PDB entry 9F62 | electron microscopy, 5.44 A resolution (low resolution: residue-level contacts below are approximate; hydrogen-bond / salt-bridge calls are withheld) | chains 2A and 2B of the 214 polymer chains in the assembly

[Chain 2A]
Protein: Cytochrome c oxidase subunit 1
Organism: Chlamydomonas reinhardtii
Notes: EC 7.1.1.9
UniProtKB: P08681 (COX1_CHLRE); numbering as in UniProt (aligned over 1-505)
Sequence (505 residues; each row starts with the number of its first residue):
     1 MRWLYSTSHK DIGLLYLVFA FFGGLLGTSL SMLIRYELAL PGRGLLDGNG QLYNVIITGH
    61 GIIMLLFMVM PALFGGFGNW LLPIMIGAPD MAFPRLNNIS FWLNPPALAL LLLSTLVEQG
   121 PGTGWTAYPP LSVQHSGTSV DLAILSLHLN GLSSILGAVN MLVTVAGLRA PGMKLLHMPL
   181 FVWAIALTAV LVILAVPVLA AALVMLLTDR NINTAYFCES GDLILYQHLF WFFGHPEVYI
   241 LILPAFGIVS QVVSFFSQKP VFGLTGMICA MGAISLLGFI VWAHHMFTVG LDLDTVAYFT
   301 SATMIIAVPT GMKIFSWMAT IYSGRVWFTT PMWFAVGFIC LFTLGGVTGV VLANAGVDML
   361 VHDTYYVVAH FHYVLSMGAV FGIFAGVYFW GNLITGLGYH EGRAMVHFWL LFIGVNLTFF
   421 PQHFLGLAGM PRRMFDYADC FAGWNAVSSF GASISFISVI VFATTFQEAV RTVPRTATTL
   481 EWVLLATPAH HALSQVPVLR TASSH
Unresolved in the structure: 505
Ion coordination: Cu ion: His235, His284, His285; Mg2+: His362, Asp363; heme a Fe site 1 near His370 (its only coordinating residue here); heme a Fe site 2 near His372 (its only coordinating residue here)
Small-molecule neighbours:
  - heme a (HEA), molecule 1: Leu17, Ala20, Phe21, Gly24, Thr28, Ser31, Ile34, Arg35, Tyr53, Ile57, Thr58, His60, Gly61, Met64, Leu65, Met68, Val69, Ala72, Gly124, Trp125, Tyr365, Val368, Phe371, His372, Leu375, Ser376, Val380, Ile383, Phe384, Val387, Leu411, Val415, Thr418, Phe419, Gln422, Arg432, Arg433, Met434, Ser448, Ala452, Ser455, Val459
  - heme a (HEA), molecule 2: Trp125, Trp231, Val238, Tyr239, Ile242, His284, His285, Thr303, Ile306, Ala307, Thr310, Gly311, Ile314, Phe342, Thr343, Gly346, Val347, Gly349, Val350, Leu352, Ala353, Asp358, His362, Val367, His370, Phe371, Val374, Leu375, Arg432, Arg433
UniProt features mapped onto this chain:
  - binding site (Ca(2+)): Glu37, Gly42
  - binding site (Fe(II)-heme a): His60, His372
  - binding site (Cu cation): His235, Tyr239, His284, His285
  - binding site (O2): Tyr239
  - binding site (Mg(2+)): His362, Asp363
  - binding site (heme a3): His370
  - cross-link: His235 to Tyr239 (1'-histidyl-3'-tyrosine (His-Tyr))

[Chain 2B]
Protein: Cytochrome c oxidase polypeptide II
Organism: Chlamydomonas reinhardtii
UniProtKB: Q9AU05 (Q9AU05_CHLRE); residues -126 to 157 here correspond to UniProt positions 1-284 (UniProt number = residue number + 127)
Sequence (284 residues; numbered -126 to 157; the number before each row is that of its first residue; numbers below 1 keep their minus sign (Met-126 is residue -126)):
  -126 MLRQSGLSAN KLFCSNLLQS QQKEGNKLVW NAMLFSSKAE GSAVQQVVAS EGVAQAVPQF
   -66 SSEAAAALAA KRRGLIGSGM SLAPSKPFAA RGLTSAAKPA AAAAAGAAEA AQPADKYAGL
    -6 KKVLKAAAAL AAALGLTTTT AAADSPQPWQ LLFQDTATST AQAMIDLHHD IFFFLITVVT
    54 LVFYMMFQII TKFHYSKVLK PEKLTHHTTM EVIWTIIPTL IVVMIAIPSL TLIYSLDQHT
   114 ERPGLTVKII GRQWYWSYEM HDHLQHKLLD PDRLVGIAEK ALVK
Unresolved in the structure: -126 to 16
Small-molecule neighbours: heme a (HEA): Val51, Pro91, Ile94

[How chain 2A and chain 2B interact]
Contacting residue pairs (91; chain 2A residue first):
  Gln134(2A) with Gln126(2B)
  Gln258(2A) with Pro74(2B)
  Lys259(2A) with Glu75(2B); Leu77(2B)
  Val261(2A) with Thr78(2B)
  Phe262(2A) with Leu77(2B); Thr78(2B); His79(2B); His80(2B); Glu84(2B); Trp87(2B)
  Gly263(2A) with Thr78(2B)
  Leu293(2A) with Ile106(2B); Tyr107(2B); Asp110(2B)
  Asp294(2A) with Tyr107(2B)
  Val296(2A) with Ile106(2B)
  Ala297(2A) with Leu103(2B); Tyr107(2B)
  Thr300(2A) with Ser102(2B); Ile106(2B)
  Met304(2A) with Val95(2B); Ile98(2B); Ala99(2B)
  Val308(2A) with Thr88(2B); Thr92(2B)
  Met312(2A) with Trp87(2B); Thr88(2B)
  Phe315(2A) with Leu54(2B); Trp87(2B)
  Met318(2A) with Val55(2B); Met58(2B); Met59(2B); Ile62(2B)
  Ile321(2A) with Ile62(2B)
  Tyr322(2A) with Ile62(2B); Phe66(2B); Leu77(2B)
  Ser323(2A) with Phe66(2B); Pro74(2B); Glu75(2B)
  Gly324(2A) with Phe66(2B); Val71(2B); Pro74(2B)
  Arg325(2A) with Tyr68(2B); Val71(2B); Leu72(2B); Lys73(2B); Pro74(2B)
  Val326(2A) with Phe66(2B); His67(2B); Tyr68(2B)
  Trp327(2A) with Tyr68(2B)
  Phe328(2A) with Ile63(2B); His67(2B)
  Val336(2A) with Ile63(2B)
  Ile339(2A) with Met59(2B)
  Cys340(2A) with Phe56(2B); Met59(2B)
  Val347(2A) with Leu48(2B)
  Val351(2A) with His41(2B); Ile44(2B); Leu48(2B)
  Asn354(2A) with Ile44(2B); Ile98(2B); Ser102(2B)
  Ala355(2A) with Ile106(2B)
  Gly356(2A) with Met37(2B); Leu105(2B)
  Val357(2A) with Met37(2B); His41(2B)
  Met359(2A) with Met37(2B)
  Leu360(2A) with Phe26(2B); Met37(2B); Ile38(2B)
  Phe424(2A) with Gln23(2B); Leu24(2B)
  Leu427(2A) with Leu24(2B); Leu25(2B); Phe26(2B)
  Ala428(2A) with Pro19(2B); Gln23(2B); Leu25(2B); Gln27(2B)
  Cys440(2A) with Pro19(2B); Gln20(2B); Pro21(2B)
  Phe441(2A) with Pro19(2B)
  Trp444(2A) with Trp22(2B); Gln23(2B); Leu24(2B)
Also at the interface, not in a pair above, chain 2A (51 interface residues in all): Pro260, Ser301, Ser316, Ala319, Thr343, Leu344, Val350, Val361, Tyr366, Gly443
Also at the interface, not in a pair above, chain 2B (51 interface residues in all): Leu40, Val52, Pro91, Leu109

[Overview]
The chain 2A/chain 2B interface involves 51 residues from each chain. One heme a molecule is bound between
chain 2A and chain 2B. Bound to chain 2A: heme a.
Chain 2A is Cytochrome c oxidase subunit 1 and chain 2B is Cytochrome c oxidase polypeptide II, both from
Chlamydomonas reinhardtii; the structure, Subtomogram average of the Chlamydomonas reinhardtii mitochondrial
respirasome I2 III4 IV6, was determined by electron microscopy, deposited together with 9F5X, 9F5Y, 9F5Z, 9F60
and 9F61.
